Entry 3AUJ (X-ray diffraction, 2.10 A resolution); this record covers chains A and G of the 6 polymer chains in the assembly.

# Chain A
Molecule: Diol dehydrase alpha subunit
Organism: Klebsiella oxytoca
Notes: EC 4.2.1.28
Reference sequence: Q59470 (Q59470_KLEOX); numbering as in UniProt (aligned over 1-554)
Amino-acid sequence (554 residues; each row starts with the number of its first residue):
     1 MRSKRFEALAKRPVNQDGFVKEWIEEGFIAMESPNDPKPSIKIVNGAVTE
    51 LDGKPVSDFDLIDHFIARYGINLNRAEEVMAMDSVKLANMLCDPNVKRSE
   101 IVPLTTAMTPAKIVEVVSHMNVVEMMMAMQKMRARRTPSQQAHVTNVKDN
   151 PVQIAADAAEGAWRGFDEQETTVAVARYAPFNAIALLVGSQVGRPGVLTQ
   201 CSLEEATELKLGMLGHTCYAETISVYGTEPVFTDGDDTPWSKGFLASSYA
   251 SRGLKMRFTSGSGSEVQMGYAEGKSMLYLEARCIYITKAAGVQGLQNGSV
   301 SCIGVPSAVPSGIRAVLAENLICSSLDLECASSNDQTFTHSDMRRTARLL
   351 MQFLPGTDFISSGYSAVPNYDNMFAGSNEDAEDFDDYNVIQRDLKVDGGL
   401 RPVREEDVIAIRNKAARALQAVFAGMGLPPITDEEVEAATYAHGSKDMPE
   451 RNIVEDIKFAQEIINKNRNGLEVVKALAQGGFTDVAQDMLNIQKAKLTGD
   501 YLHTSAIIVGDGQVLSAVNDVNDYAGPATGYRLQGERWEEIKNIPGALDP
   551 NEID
Disordered / not traced: 553-554

# Chain G
Molecule: Diol dehydrase gamma subunit
Organism: Klebsiella oxytoca
Notes: EC 4.2.1.28
Reference sequence: Q59472 (Q59472_KLEOX); residues 1-173 here = UniProt positions 1-173
Amino-acid sequence (173 residues; each row starts with the number of its first residue):
     1 MNTDAIESMVRDVLSRMNSLQGEAPAAAPAAGGASRSARVSDYPLANKHP
    51 EWVKTATNKTLDDFTLENVLSNKVTAQDMRITPETLRLQASIAKDAGRDR
   101 LAMNFERAAELTAVPDDRILEIYNALRPYRSTKEELLAIADDLESRYQAK
   151 ICAAFVREAATLYVERKKLKGDD
Disordered / not traced: 1-34

# How chain A and chain G interact
Pairs across the interface - 128 pairs, chain A then chain G:
  Phe59(A) - Arg166(G)
  Asp60(A) - Arg166(G)
  Leu61(A) - Leu162(G)  hydrophobic
  Leu61(A) - Arg166(G)
  Leu61(A) - Lys168(G)
  His64(A) - Leu162(G)
  Arg68(A) - Glu158(G)  salt bridge
  Tyr69(A) - Arg100(G)
  Tyr69(A) - Met103(G)  hydrophobic
  Tyr69(A) - Phe155(G)
  Tyr69(A) - Glu158(G)  hydrogen bond
  Glu204(A) - Arg127(G)  salt bridge
  Glu205(A) - Tyr123(G)
  Glu205(A) - Arg127(G)
  Ala206(A) - Leu120(G)
  Ala206(A) - Arg127(G)
  Leu209(A) - Leu120(G)  hydrophobic
  Met213(A) - Asp116(G)
  Met213(A) - Ile119(G)  hydrophobic
  Glu229(A) - Arg166(G)  salt bridge
  Thr233(A) - Pro128(G)
  Thr233(A) - Tyr129(G)
  Thr233(A) - Lys168(G)  hydrogen bond
  Asp236(A) - Arg127(G)  salt bridge
  Asp236(A) - Pro128(G)
  Asp236(A) - Arg130(G)  salt bridge
  Asp237(A) - Tyr123(G)  hydrogen bond
  Asp237(A) - Arg127(G)  salt bridge
  Asp237(A) - Pro128(G)
  Thr238(A) - Leu126(G)
  Thr238(A) - Pro128(G)
  Thr238(A) - Tyr163(G)  hydrogen bond
  Trp240(A) - Phe155(G)
  Trp240(A) - Glu158(G)  hydrogen bond
  Trp240(A) - Ala159(G)
  Trp240(A) - Leu162(G)  hydrophobic
  Trp240(A) - Tyr163(G)
  Ser241(A) - Tyr123(G)
  Ser241(A) - Leu126(G)
  Lys242(A) - Tyr123(G)
  Gly243(A) - Arg107(G)  hydrogen bond (backbone-side chain)
  Phe244(A) - Leu111(G)  hydrophobic
  Phe244(A) - Ile119(G)
  Phe244(A) - Ile122(G)  hydrophobic
  Phe244(A) - Tyr123(G)
  Phe244(A) - Leu126(G)  hydrophobic
  Phe244(A) - Phe155(G)
  Leu245(A) - Tyr123(G)  hydrophobic
  Ala246(A) - Asn104(G)
  Ser247(A) - Asn104(G)  hydrogen bond
  Ser247(A) - Arg107(G)  hydrogen bond
  Ser247(A) - Ala108(G)
  Ser247(A) - Leu111(G)
  Ser248(A) - Ile119(G)
  Ala250(A) - Leu86(G)
  Ala250(A) - Ala108(G)  hydrophobic
  Ser251(A) - Ile81(G)
  Ser251(A) - Leu86(G)
  Ser251(A) - Ala108(G)
  Ser251(A) - Leu111(G)
  Ser251(A) - Thr112(G)
  Arg252(A) - Arg80(G)
  Arg252(A) - Leu111(G)  hydrogen bond (side chain-backbone)
  Arg252(A) - Val114(G)  hydrogen bond (side chain-backbone)
  Arg252(A) - Pro115(G)
  Arg252(A) - Asp116(G)  salt bridge
  Arg252(A) - Ile119(G)
  Gly253(A) - Ile81(G)
  Lys288(A) - Arg100(G)
  Ala289(A) - Arg100(G)
  Ala290(A) - Asn104(G)
  Ala290(A) - Arg107(G)  hydrogen bond (backbone-side chain)
  Gly291(A) - Arg100(G)
  Gly291(A) - Leu101(G)
  Gly291(A) - Asn104(G)  hydrogen bond (backbone-side chain)
  Gln293(A) - Leu101(G)
  Asp327(A) - Arg98(G)  salt bridge
  Asn469(A) - Ala76(G)
  Leu471(A) - Thr75(G)
  Leu471(A) - Ala76(G)
  Leu471(A) - Met79(G)  hydrophobic
  Val474(A) - Leu66(G)  hydrophobic
  Lys475(A) - Val69(G)
  Lys475(A) - Leu70(G)
  Lys475(A) - Asn72(G)  hydrogen bond
  Gln479(A) - Leu70(G)
  Thr483(A) - Leu66(G)
  Ala486(A) - Leu66(G)  hydrophobic
  Gln487(A) - Leu66(G)
  Leu490(A) - Phe64(G)
  Leu490(A) - Thr65(G)
  Leu490(A) - Leu66(G)
  Gln493(A) - Met79(G)
  Lys494(A) - Leu61(G)  hydrogen bond (side chain-backbone)
  Lys494(A) - Phe64(G)  hydrogen bond (side chain-backbone)
  Lys496(A) - Ile81(G)
  Leu497(A) - Val53(G)
  Leu497(A) - Phe64(G)  hydrophobic
  Leu497(A) - Met79(G)
  Leu497(A) - Arg80(G)
  Leu497(A) - Ile81(G)
  Leu497(A) - Thr85(G)
  Thr498(A) - Leu45(G)
  Thr498(A) - Thr85(G)
  Thr498(A) - Gln89(G)  hydrogen bond (backbone-side chain)
  Gly499(A) - Ile81(G)
  Gly499(A) - Gln89(G)  hydrogen bond (backbone-side chain)
  Asp500(A) - Tyr43(G)  hydrogen bond (backbone-side chain)
  Asp500(A) - Pro44(G)
  Asp500(A) - Leu45(G)  hydrogen bond (side chain-backbone)
  Asp500(A) - Ala46(G)  hydrogen bond (side chain-backbone)
  Asp500(A) - Gln89(G)  hydrogen bond
  Leu502(A) - Leu86(G)  hydrophobic
  Leu502(A) - Phe105(G)  hydrophobic
  His503(A) - Tyr43(G)
  His503(A) - Gln89(G)  hydrogen bond
  His503(A) - Ile92(G)
  His503(A) - Ala93(G)
  His503(A) - Phe105(G)
  Thr504(A) - Arg98(G)  hydrogen bond
  Thr504(A) - Leu101(G)
  Gln513(A) - Asn47(G)  hydrogen bond
  Val514(A) - Tyr43(G)
  Ser516(A) - Tyr43(G)  hydrogen bond
  Ala517(A) - Arg98(G)
  Val518(A) - Tyr43(G)  hydrophobic
  Asn519(A) - Tyr43(G)
  Asn519(A) - Pro44(G)
Also at the interface, not in a pair above, chain A (65 interface residues in all): Asp58, Phe65, Arg98, Lys210, Ala478
Also at the interface, not in a pair above, chain G (57 interface residues in all): Val40, Thr55, Val74, Asn124, Glu165

# Overview
Chain A and chain G form an interface of 65 and 57 residues respectively, with 25 hydrogen bonds and 8 salt
bridges. Among the polar pairs are Arg68(A)-Glu158(G), Glu204(A)-Arg127(G) and Glu229(A)-Arg166(G).
Chain A is Diol dehydrase alpha subunit and chain G is Diol dehydrase gamma subunit, both from Klebsiella
oxytoca; the structure, Structure of diol dehydratase complexed with glycerol, was determined by X-ray
diffraction.
